PDB entry 2O9D | X-ray diffraction, 2.30 A resolution | chain A

Chain A:
Protein: Aquaporin Z
From: Escherichia coli
Reference sequence: P60844 (AQPZ_ECOLI); residues 1-231 here = UniProt positions 1-231
Amino-acid sequence (234 residues; row label = number of the first residue in the row; numbers below 1 keep their minus sign (Ala-2 is residue -2)):
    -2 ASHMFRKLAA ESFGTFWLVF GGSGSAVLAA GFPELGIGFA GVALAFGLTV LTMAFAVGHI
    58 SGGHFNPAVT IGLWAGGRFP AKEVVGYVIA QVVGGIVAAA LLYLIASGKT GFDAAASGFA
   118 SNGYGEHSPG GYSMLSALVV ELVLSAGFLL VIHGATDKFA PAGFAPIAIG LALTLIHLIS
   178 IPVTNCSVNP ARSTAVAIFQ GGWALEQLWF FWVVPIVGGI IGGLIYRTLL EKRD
Not modelled in the structure: -2, 230-231
Differences from the reference sequence: cloning artifact (-2 to 0); engineered mutation Ser9 (Cys in P60844), Ser20 (Cys in P60844), Cys183 (Thr in P60844)
Small-molecule neighbours:
  - octyl alpha-L-altropyranoside (HSG), molecule 1: Val89, Ile93, Thr191, Ile195, Gly198, Leu202, Glu203, Leu205
  - octyl alpha-L-altropyranoside (HSG), molecule 2: Trp206, Trp209, Val210
  - octyl beta-D-galactopyranoside (HSH): Val89, Leu202, Glu203, Gln204, Leu205, Trp206, Trp209
UniProt features mapped onto this chain:
  - motif: Asn63 to Ala65 (NPA 1), Asn186 to Ala188 (NPA 2)
  - site (Selectivity filter): Phe43, His174, Arg189

Overview:
Chain A binds octyl alpha-L-altropyranoside and octyl beta-D-galactopyranoside.
Chain A is Aquaporin Z (Escherichia coli); the structure, Crystal Structure of AqpZ mutant T183C, was
determined by X-ray diffraction, deposited together with 2O9E, 2O9F and 2O9G.
